PDB entry 4XKG | X-ray diffraction, 2.25 A resolution | chains B and C of the 6 polymer chains in the assembly

== Chain B ==
Protein: Hemagglutinin HA2 chain
From: Influenza A virus
Amino-acid sequence (180 residues; row label = number of the first residue in the row):
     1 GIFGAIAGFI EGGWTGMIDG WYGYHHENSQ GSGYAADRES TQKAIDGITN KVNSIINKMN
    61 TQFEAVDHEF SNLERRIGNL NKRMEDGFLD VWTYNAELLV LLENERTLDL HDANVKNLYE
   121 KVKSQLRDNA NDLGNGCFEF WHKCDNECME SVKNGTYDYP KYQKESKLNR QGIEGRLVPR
Disordered / not traced: 174-180
Disulfides: Cys144-Cys148

== Chain C ==
Protein: Hemagglutinin HA1 chain
From: Influenza A virus
Amino-acid sequence (333 residues; each row starts with the number of its first residue; note: 1 number in that range is skipped by the numbering (no residue carries it; nothing is unmodelled there); a row labelled like 125A-125B holds insertion residues (125A, then the next letters in order)):
     7 ADPGDKICIG YHANNSTTQV DTLLEKNVTV THSVELLENQ KEKRFCKIM
   55A N
    56 KAPLDLKDCT IEGWILGNPK CDLLL
   80A G
    81 DQSWSYIVER PNAQNG
   96A I
    97 CYPGVLNELE ELKAFIGSGE RVERFEMFP
125A-125B KS
   126 TWAGV
  130A D
   131 TSRGVTNACP SYTI
  144A D
   145 SSFYRNLVWI VKT
  157A D
   158 SATYPVIKGT YNNTGTQPIL YFWGVHHPLD TTVQDNLYGS GDKYVRMGTE SMNFAKSPEI
   218 AARPAVNGQR SRIDYYWSVL RPGETLNVES NGNLIAPWYA YKFVS
262A-262C TNK
   264 KGAVFKSDLP IENCDATCQT ITGVLRTNKT FQNVSPLWIG ECPKYVKSES LRLATGLRNV
   324 PQIATR
Disordered / not traced: 7-9, 262A-262C, 329
Disulfides: Cys52-Cys277, Cys64-Cys76, Cys97-Cys139, Cys281-Cys305
Reported in the primary citation:
  - binding site for beta-D-galactopyranose: Gly225, Gln226
  - specificity-determining residues: Leu186, Val190, Ala222, Ser228 (proposed by the authors, not directly observed)

== Interface between chain B and chain C ==
Residue-residue contacts - 11 pairs, chain B then chain C:
  Gly47(B) - Leu30(C)
  Asn50(B) - Thr28(C)  hydrogen bond (side chain-backbone)
  Asn50(B) - Leu29(C)  hydrogen bond (side chain-backbone)
  Asn50(B) - Leu30(C)
  Asn50(B) - Glu31(C)
  Asn50(B) - Lys32(C)
  Lys51(B) - Leu29(C)  hydrogen bond (backbone-backbone)
  Ser54(B) - Leu29(C)
  Glu103(B) - Leu29(C)
  Arg106(B) - Leu29(C)
  Leu110(B) - Leu30(C)  hydrophobic
Interface residues without a listed pair, chain B (8 interface residues in all): Asp46

== In short ==
Chain B and chain C form an interface of 8 and 5 residues respectively, with 3 hydrogen bonds. Polar pairs
include Asn50(B)-Thr28(C), Asn50(B)-Leu29(C) and Lys51(B)-Leu29(C). From the paper: a binding site for
beta-D-galactopyranose at Gly225(C) and Gln226(C); specificity determinants Leu186(C), Val190(C) and Ala222(C)
among others.
Chain B is Hemagglutinin HA2 chain and chain C is Hemagglutinin HA1 chain, both from Influenza A virus; the
structure, Crystal structure of hemagglutinin from Taiwan (2013) H6N1 influenza virus in complex with 6'-SLN,
was determined by X-ray diffraction together with 4XKD, 4XKE and 4XKF from the same study.
